7QST - chain A; structure by X-ray diffraction, 2.49 A resolution.

Chain A:
Molecule: V-type ATP synthase subunit A
Organism: Pyrococcus horikoshii
Reference sequence: A0A832T7H1 (A0A832T7H1_PYRHR); residues -2 to 376 here correspond to UniProt positions 238-616 (UniProt number = residue number + 240)
Chain sequence (379 residues; row label = number of the first residue in the row; numbers below 1 keep their minus sign (Ser-2 is residue -2)):
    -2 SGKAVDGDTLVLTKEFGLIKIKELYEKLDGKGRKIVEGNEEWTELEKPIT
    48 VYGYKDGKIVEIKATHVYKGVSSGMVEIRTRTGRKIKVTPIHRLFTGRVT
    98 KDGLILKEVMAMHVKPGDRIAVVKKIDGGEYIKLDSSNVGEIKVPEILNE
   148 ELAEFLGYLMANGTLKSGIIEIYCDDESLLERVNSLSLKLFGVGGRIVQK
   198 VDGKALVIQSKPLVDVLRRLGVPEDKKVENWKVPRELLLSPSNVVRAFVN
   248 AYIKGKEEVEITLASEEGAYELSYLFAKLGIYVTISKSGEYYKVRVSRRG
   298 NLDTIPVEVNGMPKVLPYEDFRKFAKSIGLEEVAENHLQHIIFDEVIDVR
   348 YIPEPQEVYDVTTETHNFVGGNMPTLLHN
Unresolved in the structure: 133-136, 252-255, 295-296, 328-335
Construct notes: engineered mutation Ala1 (Cys241 in A0A832T7H1)
Metal / ion sites: Cd2+: Asp26, Glu38, Glu178; Ni2+ site 1: Glu105, His363, His375; Ni2+ site 2: Asp124, His337; Ni2+ site 3 near Cys171 (its only coordinating residue here)

Summary:
Asp26, Glu38 and Glu178 coordinate Cd2+. Glu105, His363 and His375 form the Ni2+ site 1.
Chain A is V-type ATP synthase subunit A (Pyrococcus horikoshii); the structure, Crystal structure of homing
endonuclease-associated PhoVMA intein (C1A), was determined by X-ray diffraction, deposited together with 7QSS
and 7QSU.
